PDB entry 8RC3 | electron microscopy, 3.00 A resolution | chains B and H of the 11 polymer chains in the assembly

Chain B:
Molecule: CRISPR type AFERR-associated protein Csf2
Organism: Pseudomonas oleovorans
UniProtKB: A0A379PIR9 (A0A379PIR9_PSEOL); numbering as in UniProt (aligned over 1-347)
Sequence (347 residues; each row starts with the number of its first residue):
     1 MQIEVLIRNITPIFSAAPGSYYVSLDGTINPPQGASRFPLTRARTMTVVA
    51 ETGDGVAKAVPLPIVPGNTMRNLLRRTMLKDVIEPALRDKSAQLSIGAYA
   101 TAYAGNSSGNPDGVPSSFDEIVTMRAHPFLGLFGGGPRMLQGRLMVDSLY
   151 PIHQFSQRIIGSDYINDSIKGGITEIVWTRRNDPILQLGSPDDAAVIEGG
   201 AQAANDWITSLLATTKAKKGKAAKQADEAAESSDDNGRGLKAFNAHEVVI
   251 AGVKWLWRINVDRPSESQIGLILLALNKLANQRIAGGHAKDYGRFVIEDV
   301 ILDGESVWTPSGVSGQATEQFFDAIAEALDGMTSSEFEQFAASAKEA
Not modelled in the structure: 223-235, 346-347

Chain H:
Molecule: crRNA
Organism: Pseudomonas oleovorans
Sequence (61 nucleotides; each row starts with the number of its first residue; numbers below 1 keep their minus sign (G-7 is residue -7)):
    -7 GUGAGCGGCAUCCAAGUUACGCAUCAGAUUCGAGACGCGAGUAUUUCCCG
    43 CGUGCGCGGGG
Not modelled in the structure: 44-47, 53

Interface between chain B and chain H:
Contacting residue pairs (46; chain B residue first):
  Phe14(B) - G8(H)  phosphate contact
  Ser15(B) - G8(H)  phosphate contact
  Ala16(B) - A7(H)  base contact
  Ala16(B) - G8(H)  hydrogen bond to the phosphate
  Pro18(B) - A7(H)  base contact
  Arg44(B) - A7(H)  sugar contact
  Pro66(B) - A7(H)  phosphate contact
  Asn68(B) - C5(H)  hydrogen bond to the sugar
  Asn68(B) - A6(H)  sugar contact
  Asn68(B) - A7(H)  hydrogen bond to the phosphate
  Thr69(B) - A6(H)  hydrogen bond to the phosphate
  Thr69(B) - A7(H)  hydrogen bond to the phosphate
  Arg71(B) - C5(H)  salt bridge to the phosphate
  Asn72(B) - A6(H)  hydrogen bond to the phosphate
  Arg75(B) - C5(H)  salt bridge to the phosphate
  Arg76(B) - A6(H)  base contact
  Ala104(B) - C5(H)  sugar contact
  Gly105(B) - C4(H)  sugar contact
  Phe133(B) - C4(H)  sugar contact
  Gly135(B) - C4(H)  sugar contact
  Met139(B) - U3(H)  hydrogen bond to the sugar
  Met139(B) - C4(H)  base contact
  Leu140(B) - U3(H)  hydrogen bond to the sugar
  Leu140(B) - C4(H)  sugar contact
  Gln141(B) - U3(H)  hydrogen bond to the sugar
  Gly142(B) - C4(H)  hydrogen bond to the phosphate
  Thr179(B) - A11(H)  sugar contact
  Thr179(B) - G13(H)  phosphate contact
  Arg180(B) - A11(H)  hydrogen bond to the sugar
  Arg180(B) - C12(H)  sugar contact
  Arg180(B) - G13(H)  hydrogen bond to the phosphate
  Arg180(B) - C14(H)  hydrogen bond to the sugar
  Arg181(B) - A11(H)  base contact
  Arg181(B) - C12(H)  phosphate contact
  Asn182(B) - C12(H)  hydrogen bond to the phosphate
  Gln187(B) - C12(H)  base contact
  Phe243(B) - G13(H)  stacking on the base
  Asn244(B) - A11(H)  base contact
  Ala285(B) - G8(H)  phosphate contact
  Gly286(B) - G8(H)  hydrogen bond to the phosphate
  Gly286(B) - U9(H)  phosphate contact
  Gly287(B) - U9(H)  hydrogen bond to the phosphate
  His288(B) - U9(H)  hydrogen bond to the phosphate
  His288(B) - U10(H)  phosphate contact
  Ala289(B) - U10(H)  phosphate contact
  Ala289(B) - A11(H)  phosphate contact
Also at the interface, not in a pair above, chain B (38 interface residues in all): Leu25, Tyr103, Gly134, Trp178, Ala242, Lys290

In short:
38 residues of chain B and 12 residues of chain H are in contact, with 17 hydrogen bonds, 2 salt bridges and 1
aromatic stacking contact. Polar contacts include Asn68(B)-C5(H), Met139(B)-U3(H) and Leu140(B)-U3(H).
Chain B is CRISPR type AFERR-associated protein Csf2 and chain H is crRNA, both from Pseudomonas oleovorans;
the structure, DNA bound type IV-A1 CRISPR effector complex from P. oleovorans, was determined by electron
microscopy together with 8RC2, 8RFJ, 8S35, 8S36 and 8S37 from the same study.
